PDB entry 3K8H | X-ray diffraction, 2.39 A resolution | chain A

[Chain A]
Molecule: 30kLP
Source organism: Treponema pallidum
Reference sequence: O67998 (O67998_TREPA); numbering as in UniProt (aligned over 27-287)
Chain sequence (262 residues; row label = number of the first residue in the row):
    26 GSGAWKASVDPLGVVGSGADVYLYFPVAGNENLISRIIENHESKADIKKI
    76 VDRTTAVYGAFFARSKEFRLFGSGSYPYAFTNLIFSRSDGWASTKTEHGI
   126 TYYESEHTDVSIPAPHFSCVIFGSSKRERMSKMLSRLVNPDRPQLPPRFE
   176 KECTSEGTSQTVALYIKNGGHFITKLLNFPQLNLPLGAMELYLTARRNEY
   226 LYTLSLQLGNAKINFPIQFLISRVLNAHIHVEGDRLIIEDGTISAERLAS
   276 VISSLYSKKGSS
Disordered / not traced: 26-29, 122, 283-287
Sequence notes: expression tag (26)
UniProt features mapped onto this chain:
  - region: Pro36 to Val40 (Amphipathic helix 1), Glu56 to Ile63 (Amphipathic helix 2), Lys69 to Asp77 (Amphipathic helix 3), Tyr103 to Arg112 (Amphipathic helix 4), Met155 to Leu162 (Amphipathic helix 5), Pro172 to Thr179 (Amphipathic helix 6), Gly194 to Leu202 (Amphipathic helix 7), Phe240 to Leu250 (Amphipathic helix 8), Ala270 to Ser279 (Amphipathic helix 9)
  - mutagenesis: Ile62 (I62E: No change in detergent partitioning, vesicle associated), Leu162 (L162E: No change in detergent partitioning, vesicle associated), Leu201 (L201E: Partitions into detergent and aqueous phase, decreased vesicle association), Val249 (V249E: No longer partitions into detergent, no vesicle association, decreased dimer formation), Ile277 (I277E: No change in detergent partitioning, vesicle associated, decreased dimer formation. Amphipathic peptide (residues 270 to 280) no longer forms alpha helices in the presence of lipid vesicles)
What the authors report for this chain:
  - contacts within the chain: Asn65-Ser278 (hydrogen bond), His66-Ser278 (hydrogen bond), Lys200-Arg272 (hydrogen bond), Leu201-Arg272 (hydrogen bond)

[Overview]
UniProt lists 5 mutagenesis sites. The paper reports contacts within the chain involving Asn65, Ser278 and
His66 among others.
Chain A is 30kLP (Treponema pallidum); the structure, Structure of crystal form I of TP0453, was determined by
X-ray diffraction together with 3K8G, 3K8I and 3K8J from the same study.
